PDB entry 7V9P | X-ray diffraction, 1.80 A resolution | chain A

== Chain A ==
Name: Alanine aminopeptidase
Source organism: Saccharopolyspora erythraea (strain ATCC 11635 / DSM 40517 / JCM 4748 / NBRC 13426 / NCIMB 8594 / NRRL 2338)
Notes: EC 3.4.11.2
UniProt: A4F9D7 (A4F9D7_SACEN); numbering as in UniProt (aligned over 2-860)
Chain sequence (884 residues; each row starts with the number of its first residue; numbers below 1 keep their minus sign (Met-23 is residue -23)):
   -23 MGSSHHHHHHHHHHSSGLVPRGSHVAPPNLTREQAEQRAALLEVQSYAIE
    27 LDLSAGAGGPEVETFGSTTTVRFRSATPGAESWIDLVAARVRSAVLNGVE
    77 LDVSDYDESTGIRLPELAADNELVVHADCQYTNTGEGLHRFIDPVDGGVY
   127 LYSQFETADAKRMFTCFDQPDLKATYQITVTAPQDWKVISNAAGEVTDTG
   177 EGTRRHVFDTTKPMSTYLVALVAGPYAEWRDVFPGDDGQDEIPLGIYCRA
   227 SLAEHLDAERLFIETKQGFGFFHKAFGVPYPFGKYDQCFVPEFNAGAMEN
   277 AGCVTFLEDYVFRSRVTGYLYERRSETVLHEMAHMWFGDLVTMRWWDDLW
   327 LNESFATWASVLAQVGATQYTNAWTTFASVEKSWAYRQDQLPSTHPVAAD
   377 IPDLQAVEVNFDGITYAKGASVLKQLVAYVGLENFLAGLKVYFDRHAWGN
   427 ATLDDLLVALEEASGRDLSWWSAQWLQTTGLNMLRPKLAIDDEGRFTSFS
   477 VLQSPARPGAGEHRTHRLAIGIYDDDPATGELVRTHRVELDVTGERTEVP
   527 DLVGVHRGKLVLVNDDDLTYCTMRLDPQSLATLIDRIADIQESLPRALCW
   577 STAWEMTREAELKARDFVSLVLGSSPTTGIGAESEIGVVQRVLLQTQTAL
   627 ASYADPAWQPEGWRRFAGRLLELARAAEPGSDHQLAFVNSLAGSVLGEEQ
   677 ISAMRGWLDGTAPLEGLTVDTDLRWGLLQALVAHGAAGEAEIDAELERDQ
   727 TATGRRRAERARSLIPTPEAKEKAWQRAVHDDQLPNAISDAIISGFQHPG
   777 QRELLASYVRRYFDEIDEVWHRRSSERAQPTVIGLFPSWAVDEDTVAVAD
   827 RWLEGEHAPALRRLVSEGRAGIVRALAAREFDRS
Not modelled in the structure: -23 to 2, 213, 384-390
Construct notes: initiating methionine (-23); expression tag (-22 to 1)
Metal / ion sites: Zn2+: His306, His310, Glu329

== Overview ==
His306, His310 and Glu329 coordinate Zn2+.
Chain A is Alanine aminopeptidase (Saccharopolyspora erythraea (strain ATCC 11635 / DSM 40517 / JCM 4748 /
NBRC 13426 / NCIMB 8594 / NRRL 2338)); the structure, Crystal structure of the lanthipeptide
zinc-metallopeptidase EryP from saccharopolyspora erythraea in intermediate state, was determined by X-ray
diffraction (same publication as 7V9N, 7V9O and 7V9Q).
